2J8W - chains A and B; structure by X-ray diffraction, 1.29 A resolution.

Chain A (and B):
Molecule: Cytochrome C'
Source organism: Rubrivivax gelatinosus
Notes: chain B of this document is another copy of the same molecule, construct and numbering; everything in this record applies to it too
UniProtKB: P00142 (CYCP_RHOGE); numbering as in UniProt (aligned over 1-129)
Chain sequence (129 residues; numbered 1 to 129; the number before each row is that of its first residue):
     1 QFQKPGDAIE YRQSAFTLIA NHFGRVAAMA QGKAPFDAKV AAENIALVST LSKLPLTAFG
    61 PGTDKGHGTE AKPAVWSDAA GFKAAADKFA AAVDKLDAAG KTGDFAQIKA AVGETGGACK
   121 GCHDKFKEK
Covalent attachments: heme c (HEC) linked to Cys119, Cys122
Ion coordination: heme c Fe near His123 (its only coordinating residue here)
Small-molecule neighbours: heme c (HEC): Ile9, Arg12, Gln13, Phe16, Thr17, Ile19, Ala20, Phe23, Leu56, Phe59, Gly68, Thr69, Glu70, Ala71, Val75, Phe82, Ala85, Ala86, Phe89, Thr115, Ala118, His123, Phe126, Lys127

How chain A and chain B interact:
Pairs across the interface (26):
  Gln1(A) - Asn21(B)  hydrogen bond (backbone-side chain)
  Gln1(A) - Arg25(B)
  Phe2(A) - Asn21(B)
  Tyr11(A) - Leu18(B)  hydrophobic
  Tyr11(A) - Asn21(B)
  Tyr11(A) - His22(B)  hydrogen bond
  Tyr11(A) - Arg25(B)
  Ser14(A) - Ser14(B)
  Ser14(A) - Thr17(B)
  Ala15(A) - Leu18(B)  hydrophobic
  Thr17(A) - Ser14(B)
  Leu18(A) - Tyr11(B)
  Leu18(A) - Ser14(B)
  Leu18(A) - Ala15(B)  hydrophobic
  Leu18(A) - Leu18(B)  hydrophobic
  Leu18(A) - Leu51(B)  hydrophobic
  Asn21(A) - Gln1(B)  hydrogen bond (side chain-backbone)
  Asn21(A) - Phe2(B)
  Asn21(A) - Tyr11(B)
  His22(A) - Tyr11(B)  hydrogen bond
  Arg25(A) - Gln1(B)
  Leu47(A) - Thr50(B)
  Leu47(A) - Leu54(B)  hydrophobic
  Thr50(A) - Leu47(B)
  Leu51(A) - Leu51(B)  hydrophobic
  Leu54(A) - Leu47(B)  hydrophobic
Also at the interface, not in a pair above, chain A (15 interface residues in all): Glu10
Also at the interface, not in a pair above, chain B (15 interface residues in all): Glu10

Summary:
Chain A and chain B each contribute 15 residues to their interface; the contacts include 4 hydrogen bonds.
Polar contacts include Gln1(A)-Asn21(B) and Tyr11(A)-His22(B). Heme c is covalently linked to Cys119(A).
Chain A and chain B are both Cytochrome C' (Rubrivivax gelatinosus); the structure, The crystal structure of
cytochrome c' from Rubrivivax gelatinosus at 1.3 A Resolution and pH 8.0, was determined by X-ray diffraction,
deposited together with 2J9B.
